PDB entry 7V63 | X-ray diffraction, 2.91 A resolution | chains A and B

Chain A (and B):
Name: Urokinase plasminogen activator surface receptor
Source organism: Homo sapiens
Notes: chain B of this document is another copy of the same molecule, construct and numbering; everything in this record applies to it too
UniProt: Q03405 (UPAR_HUMAN); residues 1-277 here correspond to UniProt positions 23-299 (UniProt number = residue number + 22)
Amino-acid sequence (279 residues; each row starts with the number of its first residue; numbers below 1 keep their minus sign (Arg-1 is residue -1)):
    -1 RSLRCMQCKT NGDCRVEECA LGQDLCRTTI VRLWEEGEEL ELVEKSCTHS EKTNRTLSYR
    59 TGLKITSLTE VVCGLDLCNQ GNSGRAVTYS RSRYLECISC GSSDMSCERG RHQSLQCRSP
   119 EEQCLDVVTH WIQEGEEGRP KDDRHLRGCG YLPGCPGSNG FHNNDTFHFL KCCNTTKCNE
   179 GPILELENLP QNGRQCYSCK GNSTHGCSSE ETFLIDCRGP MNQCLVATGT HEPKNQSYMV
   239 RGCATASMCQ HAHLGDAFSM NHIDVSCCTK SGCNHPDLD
Not modelled in the structure: -1 to 0, 52-58, 80-152, 228-235, 252-259 (chain B: -1, 82-153, 229-235, 252-260)
Construct notes: expression tag (-1 to 0)
UniProt features mapped onto this chain:
  - site (Cleavage): Arg83, Ala84, Arg89, Ser90
  - glycosylation (N-linked (GlcNAc...) asparagine): Asn52, Asn162, Asn172, Asn200, Asn233
Disulfides: Cys3-Cys24, Cys6-Cys12, Cys17-Cys45, Cys71-Cys76, Cys153-Cys170, Cys171-Cys176, Cys194-Cys222, Cys197-Cys205, Cys215-Cys241, Cys247-Cys265, Cys266-Cys271
Covalently attached groups: N-acetylglucosamine (NAG) linked to Asn172
Reported in the primary citation:
  - conformationally variable residues (domain motion): Leu1 to Glu49

Chain A / chain B interface:
Residue-residue contacts (31):
  Cys6(A) with Glu34(B)
  Lys7(A) with Glu34(B)
  Thr8(A) with Glu34(B), hydrogen bond (side chain-backbone); Gly35(B); Glu36(B)
  Asn9(A) with Glu33(B)
  Gly10(A) with Pro180(B)
  Asp11(A) with Leu182(B)
  Cys12(A) with Glu34(B), hydrogen bond
  Arg13(A) with Asn186(B), hydrogen bond
  Glu34(A) with Gly10(B); Cys12(B), hydrogen bond
  Gly35(A) with Thr8(B); Glu39(B); Leu40(B); Val41(B), hydrogen bond (backbone-backbone)
  Glu36(A) with Leu38(B); Glu39(B)
  Glu37(A) with Glu37(B); Leu38(B); Glu39(B), hydrogen bond (backbone-backbone)
  Leu38(A) with Glu37(B); Leu38(B), hydrophobic
  Glu39(A) with Glu36(B); Glu37(B), hydrogen bond (backbone-backbone)
  Leu40(A) with Gly35(B); Glu36(B)
  Val41(A) with Gly35(B), hydrogen bond (backbone-backbone)
  Pro180(A) with Gly10(B); Asp11(B)
  Leu182(A) with Asp11(B)
Also at the interface, not in a pair above, chain A (21 interface residues in all): Gln5, Glu33, Glu178
Also at the interface, not in a pair above, chain B (19 interface residues in all): Lys7, Asn9, Glu178

Overview:
21 residues of chain A face 19 of chain B across their interface; the contacts include 8 hydrogen bonds. Polar
contacts include Thr8(A)-Glu34(B), Cys12(A)-Glu34(B) and Arg13(A)-Asn186(B). Covalently linked
N-acetylglucosamine: at Asn172(A). From the paper: conformational variability at Leu1(A).
Chain A and chain B are both Urokinase plasminogen activator surface receptor (Homo sapiens); the structure,
Structure of dimeric uPAR at low pH, was determined by X-ray diffraction.
